2ZP3 - chain A; structure by X-ray diffraction, 1.90 A resolution.

# Chain A
Protein: Phospholipase A2
From: Bos taurus
Notes: EC 3.1.1.4
Reference sequence: P00593 (PA21B_BOVIN); residues 1-123 here correspond to UniProt positions 23-145 (UniProt number = residue number + 22)
Chain sequence (123 residues; numbered 1 to 123; the number before each row is that of its first residue):
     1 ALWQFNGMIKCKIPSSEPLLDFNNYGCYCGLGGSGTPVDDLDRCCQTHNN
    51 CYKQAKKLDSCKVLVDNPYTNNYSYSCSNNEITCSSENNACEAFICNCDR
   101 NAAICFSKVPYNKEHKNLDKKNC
Sequence notes: engineered mutation N49 (Asp71 in P00593)
Swiss-Prot annotation at these positions:
  - active site: H48, D99
  - binding site (Ca(2+)): Y28, G30, G32
Disulfides: C11-C77, C27-C123, C29-C45, C44-C105, C51-C98, C61-C91, C84-C96
Metal / ion sites: Ca2+ near C123 (its only coordinating residue here)

# Overview
Curated annotation (UniProt) lists active-site residues H48 and D99 and 3 Ca2+-binding residues.
Chain A is Phospholipase A2 (Bos taurus); the structure, Carboxylic ester hydrolase, single mutant d49n of
bovine pancreatic pla2 enzyme, was determined by X-ray diffraction together with 2ZP4 and 2ZP5 from the same
study.
